PDB entry 3C0N | X-ray diffraction, 2.20 A resolution | chain A

== Chain A ==
Molecule: Aerolysin
Source organism: Aeromonas hydrophila
UniProtKB: P09167 (AERA_AERHY); residues 1-470 here correspond to UniProt positions 24-493 (UniProt number = residue number + 23)
Sequence (470 residues; row label = number of the first residue in the row):
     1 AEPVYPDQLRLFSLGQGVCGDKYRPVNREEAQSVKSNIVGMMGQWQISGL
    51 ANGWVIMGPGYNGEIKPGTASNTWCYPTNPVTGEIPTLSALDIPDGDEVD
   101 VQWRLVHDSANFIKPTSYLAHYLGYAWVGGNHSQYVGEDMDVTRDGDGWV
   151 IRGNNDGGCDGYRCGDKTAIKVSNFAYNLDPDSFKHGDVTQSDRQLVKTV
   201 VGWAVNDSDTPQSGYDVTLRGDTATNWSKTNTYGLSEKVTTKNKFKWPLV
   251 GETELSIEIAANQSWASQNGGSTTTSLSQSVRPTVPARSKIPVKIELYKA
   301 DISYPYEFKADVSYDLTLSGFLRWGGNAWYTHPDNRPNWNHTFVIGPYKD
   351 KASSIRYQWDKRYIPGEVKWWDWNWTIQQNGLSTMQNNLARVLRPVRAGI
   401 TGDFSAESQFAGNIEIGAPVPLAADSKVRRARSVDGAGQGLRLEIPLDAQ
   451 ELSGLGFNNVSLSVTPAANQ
Unresolved in the structure: 1, 423-439, 469-470
Cystine bridges: C19-C75, C159-C164
Differences from the reference sequence: engineered mutation G221 (Tyr244 in P09167)
Swiss-Prot annotation at these positions:
  - region: W45 to Y61 (Interaction with host N-linked glycan), Y233 to W265 (Part of the transmembrane beta-barrel after proteolytic activation of the toxin and insertion into the host membrane), R323 to H332 (Interaction with glycans from host GPI-anchor)
  - site: H132 (Important for oligomerization), K351 (Important for heptamerization), E367 (Important for heptamerization)
From the paper describing this entry:
  - conformationally variable residues (side-chain flip): L277
  - mutagenesis - K198A: decreased growth

== In short ==
From the paper: K198A reduces growth; conformational variability at L277.
Chain A is Aerolysin (Aeromonas hydrophila); the structure, Crystal structure of the proaerolysin mutant Y221G
at 2.2 A, was determined by X-ray diffraction together with 3C0M and 3C0O from the same study.
